6L86 - chain A; structure by X-ray diffraction, 2.23 A resolution.

Chain A:
Molecule: Taurine catabolism dioxygenase
From: Streptomyces thioluteus
Reference sequence: A0A2H4T920 (A0A2H4T920_9ACTN); residue numbers follow UniProt; this construct covers 1-295
Chain sequence (315 residues; row label = number of the first residue in the row; numbers below 1 keep their minus sign (Met-19 is residue -19)):
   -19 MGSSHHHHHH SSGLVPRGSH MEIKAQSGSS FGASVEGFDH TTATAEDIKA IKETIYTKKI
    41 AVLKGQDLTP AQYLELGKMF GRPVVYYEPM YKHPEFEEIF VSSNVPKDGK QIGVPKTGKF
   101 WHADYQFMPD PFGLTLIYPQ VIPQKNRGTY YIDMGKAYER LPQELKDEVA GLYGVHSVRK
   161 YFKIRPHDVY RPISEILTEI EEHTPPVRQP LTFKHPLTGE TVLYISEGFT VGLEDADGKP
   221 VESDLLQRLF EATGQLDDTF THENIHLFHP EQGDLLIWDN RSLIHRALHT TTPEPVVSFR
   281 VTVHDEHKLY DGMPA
Unresolved in the structure: -19 to 0, 87-88, 295
Sequence notes: expression tag (-19 to 0)
Ion coordination: Fe2+: His102, Asp104, His265 (together with (2S)-2-hydroxybutanedioic acid)
Ligand contacts:
  - (2S)-2-hydroxybutanedioic acid (LMR): Ser82, Thr97, Gly98, His102, Ile117, Arg127, Gly128, Thr129, Trp258, His265, Ala267, His269, Ser278
  - D-malate (MLT): Tyr66, Tyr71, Phe80, Val94, Thr97, Gly98, Phe100, Asp104, Phe107, Lys163, Phe209, Arg280

Overview:
Chain A binds (2S)-2-hydroxybutanedioic acid and D-malate. The Fe2+ site is built by His102, Asp104 and
His265.
Chain A is Taurine catabolism dioxygenase (Streptomyces thioluteus); the structure, The structure of SfaA, was
determined by X-ray diffraction.
